Entry 6OVR (X-ray diffraction, 2.84 A resolution); this record covers chains D and H of the 9 polymer chains in the assembly.

[Chain D]
Name: DNA-directed RNA polymerase subunit beta'
Organism: Thermus thermophilus (strain HB8 / ATCC 27634 / DSM 579)
Notes: EC 2.7.7.6
UniProt: Q8RQE8 (RPOC_THET8); numbering as in UniProt (aligned over 1-1524)
Amino-acid sequence (1524 residues; row label = number of the first residue in the row):
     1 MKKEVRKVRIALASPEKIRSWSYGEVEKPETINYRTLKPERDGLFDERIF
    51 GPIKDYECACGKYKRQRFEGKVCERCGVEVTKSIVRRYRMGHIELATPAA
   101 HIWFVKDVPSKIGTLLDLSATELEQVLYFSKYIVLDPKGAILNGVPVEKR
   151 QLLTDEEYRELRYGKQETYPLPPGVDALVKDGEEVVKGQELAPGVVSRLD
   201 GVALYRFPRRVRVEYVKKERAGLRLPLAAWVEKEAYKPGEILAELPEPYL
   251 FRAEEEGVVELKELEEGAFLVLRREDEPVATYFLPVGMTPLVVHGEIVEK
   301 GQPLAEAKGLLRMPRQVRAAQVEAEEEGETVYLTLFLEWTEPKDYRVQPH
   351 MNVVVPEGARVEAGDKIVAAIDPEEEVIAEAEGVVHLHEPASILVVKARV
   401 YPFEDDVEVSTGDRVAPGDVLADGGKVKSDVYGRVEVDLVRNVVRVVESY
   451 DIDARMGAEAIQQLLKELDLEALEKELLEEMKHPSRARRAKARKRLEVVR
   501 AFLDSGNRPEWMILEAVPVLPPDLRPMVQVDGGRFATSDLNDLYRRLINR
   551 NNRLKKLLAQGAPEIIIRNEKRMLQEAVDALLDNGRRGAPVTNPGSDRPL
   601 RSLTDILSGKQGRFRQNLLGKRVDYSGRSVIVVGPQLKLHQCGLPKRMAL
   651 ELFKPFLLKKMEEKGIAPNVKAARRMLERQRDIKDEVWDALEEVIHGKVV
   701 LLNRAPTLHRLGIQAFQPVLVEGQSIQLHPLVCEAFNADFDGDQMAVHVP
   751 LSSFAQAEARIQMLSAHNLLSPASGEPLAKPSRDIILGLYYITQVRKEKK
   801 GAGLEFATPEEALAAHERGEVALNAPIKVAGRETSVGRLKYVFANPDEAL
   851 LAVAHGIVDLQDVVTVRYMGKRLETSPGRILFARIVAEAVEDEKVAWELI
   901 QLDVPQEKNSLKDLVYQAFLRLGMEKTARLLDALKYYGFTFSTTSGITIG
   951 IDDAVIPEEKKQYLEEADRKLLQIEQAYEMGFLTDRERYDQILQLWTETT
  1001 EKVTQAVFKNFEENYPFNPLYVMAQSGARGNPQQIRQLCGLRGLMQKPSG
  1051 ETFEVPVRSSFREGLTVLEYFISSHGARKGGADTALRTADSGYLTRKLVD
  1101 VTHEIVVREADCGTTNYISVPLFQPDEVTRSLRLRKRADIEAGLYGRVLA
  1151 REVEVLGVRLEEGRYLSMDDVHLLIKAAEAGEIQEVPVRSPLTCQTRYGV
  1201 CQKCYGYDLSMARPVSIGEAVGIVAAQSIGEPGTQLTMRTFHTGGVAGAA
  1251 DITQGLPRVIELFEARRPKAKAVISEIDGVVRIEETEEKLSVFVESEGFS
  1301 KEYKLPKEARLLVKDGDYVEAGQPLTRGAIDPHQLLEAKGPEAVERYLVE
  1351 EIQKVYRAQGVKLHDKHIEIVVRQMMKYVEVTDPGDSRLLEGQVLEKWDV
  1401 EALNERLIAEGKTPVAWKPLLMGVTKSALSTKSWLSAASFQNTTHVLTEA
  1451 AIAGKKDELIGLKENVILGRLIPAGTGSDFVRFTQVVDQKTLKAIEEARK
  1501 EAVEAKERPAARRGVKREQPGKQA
Unresolved in the structure: 1-2, 1238-1253, 1503-1524
Metal / ion sites: Zn2+ site 1: Cys58, Cys60, Cys73, Cys76; Mg2+ site 1: Asp739, Asp741, Asp743 (shared with 1 residue of chain I); Mg2+ site 2: Lys840 (shared with 1 residue of chain B); Zn2+ site 2: Cys1112, Cys1194, Cys1201, Cys1204
Small-molecule neighbours: pyrophosphate (POP): Asn737, Asp739, Arg1029

[Chain H]
Molecule: 27-nt DNA strand
Sequence (27 nucleotides; each row starts with the number of its first residue; note: 6 numbers in that range are skipped by the numbering (no residue carries them; nothing is unmodelled there); a row labelled like 9A-9H holds insertion residues (9A, then the next letters in order)):
     1 TATAATGGG
 9A-9H AGATGGCT
    16 CTGATGCAGG
Unresolved in the structure: 9A-9H

[How chain D and chain H interact]
Pairs across the interface (4; chain D residue first):
  Lys491(D) with DC22(H), salt bridge to the phosphate
  Arg1266(D) with DG18(H), hydrogen bond to the phosphate; DA19(H), salt bridge to the phosphate
  Lys1426(D) with DA19(H), phosphate contact
Interface residues without a listed pair, chain D (6 interface residues in all): Val108, Pro109, Glu1264
Interface residues without a listed pair, chain H (5 interface residues in all): DT20, DG21

[In short]
The interface between chain D and chain H involves 6 residues on one side and 5 on the other, with 1 hydrogen
bond and 2 salt bridges. Among the polar pairs are Arg1266(D)-DG18(H), Lys491(D)-DC22(H) and
Arg1266(D)-DA19(H). Bound to chain D: pyrophosphate.
Here chain D is DNA-directed RNA polymerase subunit beta' (Thermus thermophilus (strain HB8 / ATCC 27634 / DSM
579)) and chain H is a 27-nt DNA strand. Entry 6OVR (X-ray crystal structure of a bacterial reiterative
transcription complex of pyrG promoter variant -1G) was determined by X-ray diffraction (same publication as
6OVY, 6OW3, 6OY5, 6OY6, 6OY7, 6P70 and 6P71).
